PDB entry 6USJ | electron microscopy, 10.50 A resolution (very low resolution: no residue pairs are listed; an interface is given only as per-side residue counts) | chains J and H of the 22 polymer chains in the assembly

# Chain J
Molecule: Widom 601 DNA
Source organism: synthetic construct
Sequence (165 nucleotides; each row starts with the number of its first residue; numbers below 1 keep their minus sign (DA-81 is residue -81)):
   -81 ATCGCCAGGCCTGAGAATCCGGTGCCGAGGCCGCTCAATTGGTCGTAGAC
   -31 AGCTCTAGCACCGCTTAAACGCACGTACGCGCTGTCCCCCGCGTTTTAAC
    19 CGCCAAGGGGATTACTCCCTAGTCTCCAGGCACGTGTCAGATATATACAT
    69 CCAGGCCTTGTGGAT
Disordered / not traced: -81 to -79, 82-83

# Chain H
Name: Histone H2B type 1-J
Source organism: Homo sapiens
UniProt: P06899 (H2B1J_HUMAN); residues 0-125 here correspond to UniProt positions 1-126 (UniProt number = residue number + 1)
Amino-acid sequence (129 residues; row label = number of the first residue in the row; numbers below 1 keep their minus sign (Gly-3 is residue -3)):
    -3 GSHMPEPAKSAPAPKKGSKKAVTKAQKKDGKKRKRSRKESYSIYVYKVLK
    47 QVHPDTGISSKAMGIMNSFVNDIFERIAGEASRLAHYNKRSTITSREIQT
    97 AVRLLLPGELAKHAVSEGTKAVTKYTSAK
Disordered / not traced: -3 to 32, 124-125
Sequence notes: expression tag (-3 to -1)
UniProt features mapped onto this chain:
  - modified residue: Pro1 (N-acetylproline), Glu2 (ADP-ribosyl glutamic acid), Lys5 (N6-(2-hydroxyisobutyryl)lysine), Ser6 (ADP-ribosylserine), Lys11 (N6-(beta-hydroxybutyryl)lysine), Lys12 (N6-(2-hydroxyisobutyryl)lysine), Ser14 (Phosphoserine), Lys15 (N6-acetyllysine), Lys16 (N6-(beta-hydroxybutyryl)lysine), Lys20 (N6-(2-hydroxyisobutyryl)lysine), Lys23 (N6-(2-hydroxyisobutyryl)lysine), Lys24 (N6-(2-hydroxyisobutyryl)lysine), Lys34 (N6-(2-hydroxyisobutyryl)lysine), Glu35 (PolyADP-ribosyl glutamic acid), Ser36 (Phosphoserine), Lys43 (N6-(2-hydroxyisobutyryl)lysine), Lys46 (N6-(2-hydroxyisobutyryl)lysine), Lys57 (N6,N6-dimethyllysine), Arg79 (Dimethylated arginine), Lys85 (N6,N6,N6-trimethyllysine) and 6 more in UniProt
  - glycosylation: Ser112 (O-linked (GlcNAc) serine)
  - cross-link (Glycyl lysine isopeptide (Lys-Gly)): Lys5 (interchain with G-Cter in SUMO2), Lys20 (interchain with G-Cter in SUMO2), Lys34 (interchain with G-Cter in ubiquitin), Lys120 (interchain with G-Cter in ubiquitin)

# How chain J and chain H interact
At this resolution (10 A) residue pairs are not listed: 10 residues of chain J and 11 of chain H lie at the interface.

# Overview
Chain J and chain H form an interface of 10 and 11 residues respectively.
Chain J is Widom 601 DNA (synthetic construct) and chain H is Histone H2B type 1-J (Homo sapiens); the
structure, Structure of two nucleosomes bridged by human PARP2, was determined by electron microscopy.
